3QJL - chains A and R of the 4 polymer chains in the assembly; structure by X-ray diffraction, 2.70 A resolution.

# Chain A
Protein: Putative uncharacterized protein PH0350
From: Pyrococcus horikoshii
UniProtKB: O58088 (O58088_PYRHO); residues 1-239 here = UniProt positions 1-239
Chain sequence (243 residues; numbered -3 to 239; the number before each row is that of its first residue; numbers below 1 keep their minus sign (His-3 is residue -3)):
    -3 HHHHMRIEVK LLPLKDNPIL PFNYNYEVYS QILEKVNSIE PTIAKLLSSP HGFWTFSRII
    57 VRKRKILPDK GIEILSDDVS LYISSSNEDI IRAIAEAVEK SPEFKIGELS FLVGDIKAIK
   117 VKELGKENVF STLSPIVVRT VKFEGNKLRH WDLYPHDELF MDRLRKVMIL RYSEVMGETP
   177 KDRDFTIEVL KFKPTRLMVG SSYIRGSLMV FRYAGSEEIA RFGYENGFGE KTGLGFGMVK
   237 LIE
Disordered / not traced: -3 to -1
Construct notes: expression tag (-3 to 0)

# Chain R
Molecule: 12-nt RNA strand
Sequence (12 nucleotides; numbered 1 to 12; the number before each row is that of its first residue):
     1 GUUACAAUAA GA

# Chain A / chain R interface
Pairs across the interface - 34 pairs, chain A then chain R:
  Phe18(A) with A6(R), sugar contact; A7(R), stacking on the base
  Asn19(A) with A7(R), hydrogen bond to the base
  Tyr20(A) with A6(R), hydrogen bond to the base
  Arg54(A) with A6(R), hydrogen bond to the base
  Ile55(A) with A6(R), hydrogen bond to the base
  Arg60(A) with C5(R), sugar contact; A6(R), salt bridge to the phosphate
  Lys61(A) with C5(R), base contact
  Ile62(A) with C5(R), hydrogen bond to the base; A6(R), sugar contact
  Pro64(A) with A7(R), sugar contact
  Ile68(A) with A6(R), base contact
  Glu140(A) with A10(R), sugar contact; G11(R), phosphate contact
  Lys143(A) with A12(R), base contact
  Arg145(A) with A12(R), base contact
  His146(A) with A10(R), base contact
  Trp147(A) with A10(R), stacking on the base
  Asp148(A) with A10(R), hydrogen bond to the base
  Tyr150(A) with A9(R), base contact
  Lys189(A) with A7(R), salt bridge to the phosphate
  Pro190(A) with A9(R), hydrogen bond to the base
  Thr191(A) with U8(R), hydrogen bond to the base; A9(R), hydrogen bond to the base
  Arg192(A) with A7(R), hydrogen bond to the base; U8(R), hydrogen bond to the base; A9(R), hydrogen bond to the sugar; G11(R), base contact
  Leu193(A) with A7(R), base contact
  Tyr199(A) with G11(R), base contact
  Arg201(A) with A9(R), hydrogen bond to the phosphate; A10(R), hydrogen bond to the base; G11(R), hydrogen bond to the base
Interface residues without a listed pair, chain A (25 interface residues in all): Leu204

# Overview
25 residues of chain A and 8 residues of chain R are in contact; the contacts include 15 hydrogen bonds, 2
salt bridges and 2 aromatic stacking contacts. Among the polar pairs are Asn19(A)-A7(R), Tyr20(A)-A6(R) and
Arg54(A)-A6(R).
Here chain A is Putative uncharacterized protein PH0350 (Pyrococcus horikoshii) and chain R is a 12-nt RNA
strand. Entry 3QJL (One RAMP protein binding different RNA substrates) was determined by X-ray diffraction.
